4BGD - chains A and C; structure by X-ray diffraction, 3.10 A resolution.

[Chain A]
Name: Pre-mRNA-splicing helicase BRR2
Source organism: Saccharomyces cerevisiae
Notes: EC 3.6.4.13
UniProtKB: P32639 (BRR2_YEAST); residue numbers follow UniProt; this construct covers 442-2163
Chain sequence (1722 residues; row label = number of the first residue in the row):
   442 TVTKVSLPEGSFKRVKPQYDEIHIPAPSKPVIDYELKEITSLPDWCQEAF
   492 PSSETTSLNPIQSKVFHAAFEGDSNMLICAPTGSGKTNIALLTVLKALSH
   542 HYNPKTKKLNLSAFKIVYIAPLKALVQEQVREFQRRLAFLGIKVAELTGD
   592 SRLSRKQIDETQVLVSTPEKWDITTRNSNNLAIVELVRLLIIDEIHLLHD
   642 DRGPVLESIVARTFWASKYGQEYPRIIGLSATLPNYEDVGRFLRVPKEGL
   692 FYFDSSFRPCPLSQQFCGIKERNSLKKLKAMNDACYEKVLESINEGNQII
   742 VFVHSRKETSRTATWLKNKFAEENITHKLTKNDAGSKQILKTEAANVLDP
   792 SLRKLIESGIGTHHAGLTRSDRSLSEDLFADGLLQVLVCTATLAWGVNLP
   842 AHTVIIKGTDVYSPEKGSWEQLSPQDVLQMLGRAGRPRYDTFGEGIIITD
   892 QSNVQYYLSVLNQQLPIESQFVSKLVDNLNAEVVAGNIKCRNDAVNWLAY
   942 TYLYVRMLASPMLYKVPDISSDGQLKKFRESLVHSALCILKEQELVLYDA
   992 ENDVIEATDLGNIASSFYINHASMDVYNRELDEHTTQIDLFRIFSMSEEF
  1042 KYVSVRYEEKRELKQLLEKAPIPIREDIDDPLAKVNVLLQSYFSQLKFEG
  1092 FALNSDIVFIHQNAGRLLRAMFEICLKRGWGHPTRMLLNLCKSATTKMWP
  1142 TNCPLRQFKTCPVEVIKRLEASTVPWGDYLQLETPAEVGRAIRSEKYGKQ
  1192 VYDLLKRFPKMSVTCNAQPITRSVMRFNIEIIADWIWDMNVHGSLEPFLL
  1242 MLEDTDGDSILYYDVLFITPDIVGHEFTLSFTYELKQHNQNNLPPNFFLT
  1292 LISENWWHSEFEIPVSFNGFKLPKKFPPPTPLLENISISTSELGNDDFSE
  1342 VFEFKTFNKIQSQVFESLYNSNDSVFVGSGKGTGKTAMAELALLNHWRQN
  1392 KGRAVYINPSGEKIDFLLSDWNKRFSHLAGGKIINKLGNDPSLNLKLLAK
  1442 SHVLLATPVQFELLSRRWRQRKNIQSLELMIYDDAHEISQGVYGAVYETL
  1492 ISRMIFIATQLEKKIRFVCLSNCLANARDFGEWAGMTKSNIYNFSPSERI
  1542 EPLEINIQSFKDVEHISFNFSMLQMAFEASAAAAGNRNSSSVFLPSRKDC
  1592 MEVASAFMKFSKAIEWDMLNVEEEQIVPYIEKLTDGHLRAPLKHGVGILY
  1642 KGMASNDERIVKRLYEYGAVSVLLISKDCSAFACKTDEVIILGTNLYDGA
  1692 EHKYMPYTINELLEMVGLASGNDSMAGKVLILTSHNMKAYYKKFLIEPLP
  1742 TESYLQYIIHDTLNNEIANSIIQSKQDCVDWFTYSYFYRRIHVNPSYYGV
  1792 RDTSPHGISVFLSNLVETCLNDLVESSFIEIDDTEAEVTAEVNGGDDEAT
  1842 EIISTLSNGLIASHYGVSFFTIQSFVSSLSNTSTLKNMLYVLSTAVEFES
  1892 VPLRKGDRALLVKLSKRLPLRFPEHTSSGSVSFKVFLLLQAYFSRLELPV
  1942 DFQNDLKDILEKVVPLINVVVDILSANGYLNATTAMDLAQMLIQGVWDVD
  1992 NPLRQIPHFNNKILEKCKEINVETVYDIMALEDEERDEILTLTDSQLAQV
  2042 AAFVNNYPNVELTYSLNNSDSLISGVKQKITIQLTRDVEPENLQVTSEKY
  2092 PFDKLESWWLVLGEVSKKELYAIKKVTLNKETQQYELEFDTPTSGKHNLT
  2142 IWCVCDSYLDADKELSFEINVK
Disordered / not traced: 1826-1840
Residues lining bound ligands: ADP (adenosine-5'-diphosphate): Phe1345, Thr1347, Phe1348, Asn1349, Gln1352, Gly1371, Lys1372, Gly1373, Thr1374, Gly1375, Lys1376, Thr1377, Ala1378, Lys1676
What the authors report for this chain:
  - Mg2+ coordination through a water molecule: Asp1474, Asp1475
  - binding site for ADP: Phe1348 to Phe1356, Lys1372 to Thr1377
  - mutagenesis - D1247A/D1249A: decreased catalytic activity on Jab1/MPN domain

[Chain C]
Name: Pre-mRNA-splicing factor 8
Source organism: Saccharomyces cerevisiae
UniProtKB: P33334 (PRP8_YEAST); residues 2148-2395 here = UniProt positions 2148-2395
Chain sequence (248 residues; numbered 2148 to 2395; the number before each row is that of its first residue):
  2148 SKNEWRKSAIANTLLYLRLKNIYVSADDFVEEQNVYVLPKNLLKKFIEIS
  2198 DVKIQVAAFIYGMSAKDHPKVKEIKTVVLVPQLGHVGSVQISNIPDIGDL
  2248 PDTEGLELLGWIHTQTEELKFMAASEVATHSKLFADKKRDCIDISIFSTP
  2298 GSVSLSAYNLTDEGYQWGEENKDIMNVLSEGFEPTFSTHAQLLLSDRITG
  2348 NFIIPSGNVWNYTFMGTAFNQEGDYNFKYGIPLEFYNEMHRPVHFLQF
What the authors report for this chain:
  - disease-associated variants - R2388G, R2388K, F2392L: decreased binding to Pre-mRNA-splicing helicase BRR2 (chain A) (proposed by the authors, not directly observed)
  - conformationally variable residues: Asn2384 to Arg2388

[Chain A / chain C interface]
Pairs across the interface - 45 pairs, chain A then chain C:
  His1025(A) with Tyr2163(C)
  Thr1027(A) with Thr2160(C)
  Gln1028(A) with Glu2385(C), hydrogen bond
  Leu1057(A) with Phe2395(C)
  Glu1059(A) with Asn2150(C), hydrogen bond (backbone-side chain); Arg2153(C), hydrogen bond (backbone-side chain)
  Lys1060(A) with Phe2395(C)
  Ala1061(A) with Arg2153(C), hydrogen bond (backbone-side chain); Phe2395(C)
  Pro1062(A) with Trp2152(C); Arg2388(C), hydrogen bond (backbone-side chain); Phe2392(C), hydrophobic; Phe2395(C)
  Pro1064(A) with Trp2152(C), hydrophobic; Arg2153(C); Ala2156(C), hydrophobic; Ile2157(C), hydrophobic
  Arg1066(A) with Ile2157(C)
  Gln1081(A) with Phe2395(C)
  Ser1082(A) with Phe2395(C)
  Ser1085(A) with Phe2395(C)
  His1123(A) with Glu2381(C), salt bridge
  Trp1140(A) with Phe2392(C), hydrophobic
  Pro1141(A) with Glu2385(C)
  Thr1142(A) with Glu2385(C); Met2386(C); Phe2392(C)
  Glu1244(A) with Ile2378(C)
  Thr1246(A) with Gly2347(C); Asn2348(C)
  Asp1247(A) with Asn2188(C); Lys2192(C); Ile2378(C)
  Gly1248(A) with Ile2378(C)
  His1279(A) with Asp2343(C), hydrogen bond (side chain-backbone)
  Asn1283(A) with Arg2344(C), hydrogen bond (side chain-backbone)
  Pro1285(A) with Thr2346(C)
  Pro1286(A) with Thr2346(C); Asn2348(C)
  Asn1287(A) with Asn2348(C), hydrogen bond
  Phe1289(A) with Tyr2376(C); Gly2377(C)
  Glu1303(A) with Gly2377(C)
  Ser1307(A) with Asp2249(C), hydrogen bond
  Asn1309(A) with Asp2249(C), hydrogen bond
Also at the interface, not in a pair above, chain A (39 interface residues in all): Asp1023, Ile1029, Leu1058, Ile1063, Leu1087, Arg1126, Asp1249, His1299, Pro1305
Also at the interface, not in a pair above, chain C (28 interface residues in all): Glu2195, Ile2345, His2391, Gln2394
From the paper, about this interface:
  - residue pairs: Pro1062(A)-Arg2388(C) (backbone contact), Trp1140(A)-Phe2392(C) (pi stacking), Asp1247(A)-Asn2188(C), Asp1249(A)-Lys2192(C), Asn1287(A)-Asn2348(C) (hydrogen bond)
  - hot spots on chain A (mutagenesis) - D1247A/D1249A: decreased binding to Pre-mRNA-splicing factor 8 (chain C)
  - interface residues, chain C: Thr2346(C), Ile2378(C), Glu2385(C)

[Summary]
39 residues of chain A and 28 residues of chain C are in contact, with 10 hydrogen bonds and 1 salt bridge.
Among the polar pairs are His1123(A)-Glu2381(C), Gln1028(A)-Glu2385(C) and Glu1059(A)-Asn2150(C). The authors
report a backbone contact between Pro1062(A) and Arg2388(C); pi stacking between Trp1140(A) and Phe2392(C);
contacts between Asp1247(A) and Asn2188(C) and Asp1249(A) and Lys2192(C). The paper reports a binding site for
ADP at Phe1348(A) and Lys1372(A); R2388G, R2388K and F2392L of chain C reduce binding to Pre-mRNA-splicing
helicase BRR2 (chain A).
Chain A is Pre-mRNA-splicing helicase BRR2 and chain C is Pre-mRNA-splicing factor 8, both from Saccharomyces
cerevisiae; the structure, Crystal structure of Brr2 in complex with the Jab1/MPN domain of Prp8, was
determined by X-ray diffraction.
